Entry 6A5B (X-ray diffraction, 2.21 A resolution); this record covers chain A.

[Chain A]
Molecule: Receptor-like protein kinase FERONIA
Organism: Arabidopsis thaliana
Notes: EC 2.7.11.1
UniProtKB: Q9SCZ4 (FERON_ARATH); residues 21-450 here = UniProt positions 21-450
Sequence (430 residues; row label = number of the first residue in the row):
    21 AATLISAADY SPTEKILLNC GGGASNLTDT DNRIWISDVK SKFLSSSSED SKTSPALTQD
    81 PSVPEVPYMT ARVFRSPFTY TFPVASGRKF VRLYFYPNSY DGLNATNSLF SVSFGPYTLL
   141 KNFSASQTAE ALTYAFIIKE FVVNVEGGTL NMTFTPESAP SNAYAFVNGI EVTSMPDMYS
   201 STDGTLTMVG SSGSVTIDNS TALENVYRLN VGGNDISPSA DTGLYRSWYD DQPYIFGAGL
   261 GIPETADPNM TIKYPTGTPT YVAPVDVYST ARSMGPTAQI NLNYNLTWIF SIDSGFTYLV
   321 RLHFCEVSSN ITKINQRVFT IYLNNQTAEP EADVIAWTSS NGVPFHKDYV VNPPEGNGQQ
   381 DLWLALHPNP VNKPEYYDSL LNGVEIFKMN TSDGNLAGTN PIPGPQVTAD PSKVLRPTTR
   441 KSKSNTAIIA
Disordered / not traced: 21-33, 66-69, 202-206, 210-215, 425-450
Curated features (UniProtKB/Swiss-Prot):
  - glycosylation (N-linked (GlcNAc...) asparagine): Asn46, Asn124, Asn142, Asn171, Asn219, Asn269, Asn305, Asn330, Asn345, Asn410
Reported in the primary citation:
  - mutagenesis - G257A, N303Y: decreased signaling in response to RALF23
  - mutagenesis - A258Y, I300Y, N303Y, Y304A: decreased binding to RALF23-17mer+LLG1

[In short]
From the paper: A258Y, I300Y and N303Y, among others, reduce binding to RALF23-17mer+LLG1; G257A and N303Y
reduce signaling in response to RALF23.
Chain A is Receptor-like protein kinase FERONIA (Arabidopsis thaliana); the structure, Crystal structure of
plant Receptor-like Kinase FER, was determined by X-ray diffraction, deposited together with 6A5A, 6A5C, 6A5D
and 6A5E.
